5LY1 - chains A and C of the 5 polymer chains in the assembly; structure by X-ray diffraction, 2.50 A resolution.

Chain A (and C):
Molecule: Lysine-specific demethylase 4A
Source organism: Homo sapiens
Notes: EC 1.14.11.-; fragment: catalytic domain; chain C of this document is another copy of the same molecule, construct and numbering; everything in this record applies to it too
UniProt: O75164 (KDM4A_HUMAN); residues 1-359 here = UniProt positions 1-359
Sequence (381 residues; each row starts with the number of its first residue; numbers below 1 keep their minus sign (Met-21 is residue -21)):
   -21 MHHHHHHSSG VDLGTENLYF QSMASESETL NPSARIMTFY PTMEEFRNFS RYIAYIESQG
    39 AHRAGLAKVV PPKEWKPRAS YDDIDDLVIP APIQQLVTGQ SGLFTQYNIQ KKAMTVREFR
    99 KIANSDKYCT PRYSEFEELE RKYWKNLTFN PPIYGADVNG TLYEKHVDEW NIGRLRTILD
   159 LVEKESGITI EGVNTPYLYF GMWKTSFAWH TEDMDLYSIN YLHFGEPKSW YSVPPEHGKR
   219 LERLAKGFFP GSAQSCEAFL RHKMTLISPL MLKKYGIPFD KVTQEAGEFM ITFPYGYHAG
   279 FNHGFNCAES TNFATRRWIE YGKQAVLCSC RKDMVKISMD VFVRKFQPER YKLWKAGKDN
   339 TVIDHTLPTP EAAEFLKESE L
Unresolved in the structure: -21 to 6, 356-359 (chain C: -21 to 4, 162-169, 355-359)
Sequence notes: initiating methionine (-21); expression tag (-20 to 0)
Swiss-Prot annotation at these positions:
  - binding site (2-oxoglutarate): Tyr132, Asn198, Lys206, Lys241
  - binding site (Fe cation): His188, Glu190, His276
  - binding site (Zn(2+)): Cys234, His240, Cys306, Cys308
  - modified residue: Ala2 (N-acetylalanine)
  - mutagenesis: Gly133 (G133A: Abolishes histone demethylase activity; when associated with A-138), Gly138 (G138A: Abolishes histone demethylase activity; when associated with A-138), Gly165 (G165A: Abolishes histone demethylase activity; when associated with A-165), Gly170 (G170A: Abolishes histone demethylase activity; when associated with A-165), His188 (H188A: Abolishes histone demethylase activity without affecting ability to bind H4K20me2), Ser288 to Thr289 (Displays histone demethylase activity for both dimethylated and H3-K9Me3; Abolishes histone demethylase activity)
Bound ions: Ni2+: His188, Glu190, His276; Zn2+: Cys234, His240, Cys306, Cys308
Residues lining bound ligands: propanoic acid (PPI): Gly170, Tyr175, Tyr177, Glu190, Ser196, Lys241, Ser288, Thr289, Asn290
What the authors report for this chain:
  - conformationally variable residues (loop rearrangement, side-chain flip): Glu161 to Thr173, Tyr175, Lys241, Arg309, Asp311
  - specificity-determining residues: Asn86, Gln88, Ser288, Arg309, Asp311
  - mutagenesis - H188A: abolished catalytic activity (citing earlier work)

Chain A / chain C interface:
Contacting residue pairs (10; chain A residue first):
  Asp61(A) - Lys330(C)  hydrogen bond (backbone-side chain)
  Asp64(A) - Tyr329(C)
  Asp64(A) - Lys333(C)  salt bridge
  Val66(A) - Tyr329(C)  hydrophobic
  Ala91(A) - Arg322(C)  hydrogen bond (backbone-side chain)
  Met92(A) - Arg322(C)
  Thr93(A) - Arg322(C)
  Thr93(A) - Tyr329(C)
  Arg95(A) - Lys333(C)
  Glu96(A) - Arg322(C)  salt bridge
Interface residues without a listed pair, chain C (5 interface residues in all): Pro326

Summary:
8 residues of chain A and 5 residues of chain C are in contact, with 2 hydrogen bonds and 2 salt bridges.
Among the polar pairs are Asp64(A)-Lys333(C), Glu96(A)-Arg322(C) and Asp61(A)-Lys330(C). Chain A binds
propanoic acid. The paper reports that H188A of chain A abolishes catalytic activity; specificity determinants
Asn86(A), Gln88(A) and Ser288(A) among others.
Chain A and chain C are both Lysine-specific demethylase 4A (Homo sapiens); the structure, JMJD2A/ KDM4A
COMPLEXED WITH NI(II) AND Macrocyclic PEPTIDE Inhibitor CP2 (13-mer), was determined by X-ray diffraction
together with 5LY2 from the same study.
